Entry 6EU3 (electron microscopy, 3.30 A resolution); this record covers chains A and E of the 17 polymer chains in the assembly.

== Chain A ==
Protein: DNA-directed RNA polymerase III subunit RPC1
From: Saccharomyces cerevisiae (strain ATCC 204508 / S288c)
Notes: EC 2.7.7.6
UniProtKB: P04051 (RPC1_YEAST); residue numbers follow UniProt; this construct covers 1-1460
Chain sequence (1460 residues; row label = number of the first residue in the row):
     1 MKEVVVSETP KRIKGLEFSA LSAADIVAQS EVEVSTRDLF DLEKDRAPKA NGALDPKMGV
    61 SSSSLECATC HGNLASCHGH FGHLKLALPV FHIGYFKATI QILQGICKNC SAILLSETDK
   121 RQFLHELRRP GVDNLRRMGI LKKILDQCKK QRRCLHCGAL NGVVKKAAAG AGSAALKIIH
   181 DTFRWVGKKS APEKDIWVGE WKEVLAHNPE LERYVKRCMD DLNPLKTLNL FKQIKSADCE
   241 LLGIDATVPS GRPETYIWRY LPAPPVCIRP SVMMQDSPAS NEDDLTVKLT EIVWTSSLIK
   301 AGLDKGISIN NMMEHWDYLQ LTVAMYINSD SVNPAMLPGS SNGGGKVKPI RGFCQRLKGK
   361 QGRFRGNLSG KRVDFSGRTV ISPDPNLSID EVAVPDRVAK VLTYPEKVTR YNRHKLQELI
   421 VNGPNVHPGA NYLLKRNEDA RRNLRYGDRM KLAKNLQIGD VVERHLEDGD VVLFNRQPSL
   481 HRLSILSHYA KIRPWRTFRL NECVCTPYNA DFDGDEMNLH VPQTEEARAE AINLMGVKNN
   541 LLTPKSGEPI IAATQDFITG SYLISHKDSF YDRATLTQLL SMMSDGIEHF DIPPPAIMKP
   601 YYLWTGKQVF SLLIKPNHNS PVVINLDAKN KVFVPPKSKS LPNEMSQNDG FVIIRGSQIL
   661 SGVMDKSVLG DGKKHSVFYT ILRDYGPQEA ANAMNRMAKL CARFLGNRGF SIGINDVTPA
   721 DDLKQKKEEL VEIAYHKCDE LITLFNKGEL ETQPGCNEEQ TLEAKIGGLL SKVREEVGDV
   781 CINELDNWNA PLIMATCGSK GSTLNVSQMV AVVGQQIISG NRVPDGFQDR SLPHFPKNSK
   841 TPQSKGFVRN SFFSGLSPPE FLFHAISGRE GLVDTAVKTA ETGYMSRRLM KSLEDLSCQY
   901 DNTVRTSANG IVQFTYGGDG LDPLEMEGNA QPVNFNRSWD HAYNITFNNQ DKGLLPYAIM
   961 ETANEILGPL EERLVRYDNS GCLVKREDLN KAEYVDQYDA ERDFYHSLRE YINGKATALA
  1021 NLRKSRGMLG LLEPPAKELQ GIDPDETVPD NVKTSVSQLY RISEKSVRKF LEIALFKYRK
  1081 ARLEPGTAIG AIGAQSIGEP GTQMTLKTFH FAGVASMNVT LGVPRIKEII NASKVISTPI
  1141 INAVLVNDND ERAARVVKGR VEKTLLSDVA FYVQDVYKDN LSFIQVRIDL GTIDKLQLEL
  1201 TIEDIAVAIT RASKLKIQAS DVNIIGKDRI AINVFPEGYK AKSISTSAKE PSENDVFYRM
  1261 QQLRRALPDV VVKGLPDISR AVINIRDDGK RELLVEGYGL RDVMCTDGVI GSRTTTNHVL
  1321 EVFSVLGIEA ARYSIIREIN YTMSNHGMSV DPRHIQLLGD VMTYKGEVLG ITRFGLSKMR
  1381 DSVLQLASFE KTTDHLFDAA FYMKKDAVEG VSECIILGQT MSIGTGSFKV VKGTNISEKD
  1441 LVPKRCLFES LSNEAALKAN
Disordered / not traced: 1, 169-174, 330-365, 1237-1251
Ion coordination: Zn2+ site 1: Cys67, Cys70, Cys77; Zn2+ site 2: Cys107, Cys154, Cys157; Mg2+: Asp511, Asp513, Asp515

== Chain E ==
Protein: DNA-directed RNA polymerases I, II, and III subunit RPABC1
From: Saccharomyces cerevisiae (strain ATCC 204508 / S288c)
UniProtKB: P20434 (RPAB1_YEAST); numbering as in UniProt (aligned over 1-215)
Chain sequence (215 residues; row label = number of the first residue in the row):
     1 MDQENERNIS RLWRAFRTVK EMVKDRGYFI TQEEVELPLE DFKAKYCDSM GRPQRKMMSF
    61 QANPTEESIS KFPDMGSLWV EFCDEPSVGV KTMKTFVIHI QEKNFQTGIF VYQNNITPSA
   121 MKLVPSIPPA TIETFNEAAL VVNITHHELV PKHIRLSSDE KRELLKRYRL KESQLPRIQR
   181 ADPVALYLGL KRGEVVKIIR KSETSGRYAS YRICM

== How chain A and chain E interact ==
Residue-residue contacts (73; chain A residue first):
  Arg129(A) - Arg192(E)
  Gly131(A) - Ser173(E)
  Arg136(A) - Arg177(E)
  Arg136(A) - Met215(E)  hydrogen bond
  Arg905(A) - Tyr168(E)
  Arg905(A) - Leu170(E)
  Asn909(A) - Gln174(E)
  Gly910(A) - Gln174(E)
  Ile911(A) - Gln174(E)  hydrogen bond (backbone-backbone)
  Ile911(A) - Pro176(E)
  Phe914(A) - Leu175(E)  hydrophobic
  Phe914(A) - Ser210(E)
  Phe914(A) - Tyr211(E)
  Gly918(A) - Ser205(E)
  Gly918(A) - Tyr208(E)
  Asp919(A) - Ser205(E)
  Asn979(A) - Glu160(E)
  Asn979(A) - Glu163(E)
  Asn979(A) - Tyr211(E)  hydrogen bond
  Ser980(A) - Glu160(E)
  Asn990(A) - Arg207(E)
  Lys991(A) - Arg207(E)
  Glu993(A) - Ile154(E)
  Glu993(A) - Lys197(E)
  Val995(A) - Lys197(E)  hydrogen bond (backbone-side chain)
  Val995(A) - Arg207(E)
  Val995(A) - Ala209(E)
  Gln997(A) - Arg167(E)  hydrogen bond
  Asp999(A) - Arg207(E)
  Ala1000(A) - Ser205(E)
  Thr1201(A) - Met1(E)
  Thr1201(A) - Gln3(E)
  Glu1203(A) - Met1(E)
  Arg1301(A) - Ala139(E)
  Met1304(A) - Val142(E)  hydrophobic
  Met1304(A) - His147(E)
  Cys1305(A) - Arg11(E)
  Cys1305(A) - Val141(E)  hydrophobic
  Gly1311(A) - His147(E)
  Ser1312(A) - His147(E)  hydrogen bond (backbone-side chain)
  Ser1312(A) - Glu148(E)
  Arg1313(A) - Glu148(E)
  Thr1314(A) - His147(E)
  Thr1314(A) - Glu148(E)
  Val1325(A) - Pro183(E)
  Leu1326(A) - Ile144(E)  hydrophobic
  Leu1326(A) - Val150(E)  hydrophobic
  Leu1326(A) - Pro183(E)
  Leu1326(A) - Val184(E)
  Gly1327(A) - Asp182(E)
  Ile1328(A) - Ile178(E)  hydrophobic
  Ile1328(A) - Asp182(E)
  Ile1328(A) - Arg212(E)
  Glu1329(A) - Pro151(E)
  Glu1329(A) - His153(E)
  Glu1329(A) - Ile198(E)
  Glu1329(A) - Arg200(E)  salt bridge
  Glu1329(A) - Arg212(E)  salt bridge
  Ala1330(A) - Leu149(E)
  Ala1330(A) - Val150(E)  hydrophobic
  Arg1332(A) - Arg200(E)
  Tyr1333(A) - Leu149(E)  hydrophobic
  Tyr1333(A) - Lys201(E)
  Arg1353(A) - Thr204(E)
  Gln1356(A) - Ser202(E)
  Thr1363(A) - Arg212(E)  hydrogen bond (backbone-side chain)
  Tyr1364(A) - Pro176(E)
  Tyr1364(A) - Arg177(E)
  Lys1365(A) - Arg177(E)
  Gly1366(A) - Arg177(E)  hydrogen bond (backbone-backbone)
  Gly1366(A) - Gln179(E)  hydrogen bond (backbone-side chain)
  Gly1366(A) - Arg212(E)
  Glu1367(A) - Gln179(E)  hydrogen bond
Also at the interface, not in a pair above, chain A (55 interface residues in all): Asp133, Val912, Gly917, Gln931, Asp978, Tyr994, Glu1199, Thr1315, Val1322, Ser1324, Pro1352, Asp1360
Also at the interface, not in a pair above, chain E (48 interface residues in all): Arg7, Ala138, Asp159, Ile199

== In short ==
55 residues of chain A face 48 of chain E across their interface, with 10 hydrogen bonds and 2 salt bridges.
Polar contacts include Glu1329(A)-Arg200(E), Glu1329(A)-Arg212(E) and Arg136(A)-Met215(E). Cys67(A), Cys70(A)
and Cys77(A) form the Zn2+ site 1.
Here chain A is DNA-directed RNA polymerase III subunit RPC1 and chain E is DNA-directed RNA polymerases I,
II, and III subunit RPABC1, both from Saccharomyces cerevisiae (strain ATCC 204508 / S288c). Entry 6EU3 (Apo
RNA Polymerase III - closed conformation (cPOL3)) was determined by electron microscopy, deposited together
with 6EU0, 6EU1 and 6EU2.
